Entry 7XHN (electron microscopy, 3.71 A resolution); this record covers chains H and K of the 20 polymer chains in the assembly.

[Chain H]
Name: Centromere protein H
Organism: Homo sapiens
UniProt: Q9H3R5 (CENPH_HUMAN); residue numbers follow UniProt; this construct covers 1-247
Sequence (253 residues; numbered 1 to 253; the number before each row is that of its first residue):
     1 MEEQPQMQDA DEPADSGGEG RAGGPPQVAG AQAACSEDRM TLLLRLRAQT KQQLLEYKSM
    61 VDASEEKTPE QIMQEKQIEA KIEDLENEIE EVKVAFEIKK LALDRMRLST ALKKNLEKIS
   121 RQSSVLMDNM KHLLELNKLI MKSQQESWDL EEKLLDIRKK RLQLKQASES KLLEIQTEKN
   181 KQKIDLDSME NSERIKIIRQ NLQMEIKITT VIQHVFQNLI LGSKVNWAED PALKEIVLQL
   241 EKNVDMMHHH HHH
Not modelled in the structure: 1-38, 68-75, 242-253
Construct notes: expression tag (248-253)
Swiss-Prot annotation at these positions:
  - modified residue: M1 (N-acetylmethionine), S16 (Phosphoserine), T68 (Phosphothreonine)
  - cross-link: K67 (Glycyl lysine isopeptide (Lys-Gly) (interchain with G-Cter in SUMO2))
  - natural variant: E2 (E2K: In a colorectal cancer sample)

[Chain K]
Name: Centromere protein K
Organism: Homo sapiens
UniProt: Q9BS16 (CENPK_HUMAN); residues 1-269 here = UniProt positions 1-269
Sequence (269 residues; row label = number of the first residue in the row):
     1 MNQEDLDPDS TTDVGDVTNT EEELIRECEE MWKDMEECQN KLSLIGTETL TDSNAQLSLL
    61 IMQVKCLTAE LSQWQKKTPE TIPLTEDVLI TLGKEEFQKL RQDLEMVLST KESKNEKLKE
   121 DLEREQRWLD EQQQIMESLN VLHSELKNKV ETFSESRIFN ELKTKMLNIK EYKEKLLSTL
   181 GEFLEDHFPL PDRSVKKKKK NIQESSVNLI TLHEMLEILI NRLFDVPHDP YVKISDSFWP
   241 PYVELLLRNG IALRHPEDPT RIRLEAFHQ
Not modelled in the structure: 1-19, 192-204, 224-229, 269
Swiss-Prot annotation at these positions:
  - site: E96, F97 (Breakpoint for translocation to form KMT2A/MLL1-CENPK oncogene)

[Interface between chain H and chain K]
Residue-residue contacts (139; chain H residue first):
  L44(H) - L92(K)  hydrophobic
  R47(H) - L24(K)
  R47(H) - L84(K)  hydrogen bond (side chain-backbone)
  K51(H) - M31(K)
  K51(H) - K77(K)
  K51(H) - E80(K)
  L54(H) - M31(K)
  L54(H) - M35(K)  hydrophobic
  L55(H) - E70(K)
  L55(H) - Q73(K)
  L55(H) - W74(K)  hydrophobic
  L55(H) - K77(K)
  Y57(H) - M35(K)  hydrophobic
  S59(H) - A69(K)
  S59(H) - E70(K)
  V61(H) - C38(K)
  V61(H) - L42(K)  hydrophobic
  D62(H) - A69(K)
  A63(H) - K65(K)
  A63(H) - C66(K)  hydrophobic
  A63(H) - A69(K)
  S64(H) - L42(K)
  S64(H) - I45(K)
  E66(H) - K65(K)
  D84(H) - V64(K)
  L85(H) - L60(K)  hydrophobic
  L85(H) - Q63(K)
  E88(H) - L67(K)
  E88(H) - L71(K)
  V92(H) - W74(K)
  F96(H) - W74(K)  hydrophobic
  K99(H) - W74(K)
  K99(H) - K77(K)
  K99(H) - P79(K)
  A102(H) - P79(K)  hydrophobic
  M106(H) - T81(K)
  R107(H) - T81(K)
  R107(H) - L84(K)
  T110(H) - L84(K)
  T110(H) - L89(K)
  K114(H) - V88(K)
  N115(H) - F97(K)
  K118(H) - I90(K)
  R121(H) - I90(K)
  L126(H) - K94(K)
  N129(H) - Q98(K)  hydrogen bond
  N129(H) - R101(K)  hydrogen bond (backbone-side chain)
  M130(H) - F97(K)  hydrophobic
  H132(H) - R101(K)  hydrogen bond
  L136(H) - R101(K)
  L136(H) - L104(K)  hydrophobic
  L136(H) - E105(K)
  L136(H) - L108(K)  hydrophobic
  I140(H) - L104(K)  hydrophobic
  I140(H) - V107(K)  hydrophobic
  I140(H) - L108(K)  hydrophobic
  I140(H) - K111(K)
  S143(H) - K111(K)  hydrogen bond (side chain-backbone)
  S143(H) - E112(K)
  S143(H) - N115(K)  hydrogen bond
  Q144(H) - K111(K)
  E146(H) - N115(K)
  S147(H) - K114(K)
  S147(H) - N115(K)
  L150(H) - N115(K)
  L150(H) - L118(K)  hydrophobic
  L150(H) - K119(K)
  L150(H) - L122(K)  hydrophobic
  L154(H) - L118(K)  hydrophobic
  L154(H) - D121(K)
  L154(H) - E125(K)
  I157(H) - E125(K)
  I157(H) - Q126(K)
  I157(H) - L129(K)  hydrophobic
  R158(H) - E125(K)  salt bridge
  R161(H) - E125(K)  salt bridge
  R161(H) - W128(K)
  R161(H) - L129(K)
  R161(H) - Q132(K)
  L164(H) - L129(K)  hydrophobic
  L164(H) - Q132(K)
  L164(H) - M136(K)  hydrophobic
  S168(H) - M136(K)
  S168(H) - L139(K)
  K171(H) - L139(K)
  L172(H) - L139(K)  hydrophobic
  E174(H) - H143(K)  salt bridge
  I175(H) - L139(K)  hydrophobic
  I175(H) - H143(K)
  E178(H) - H143(K)  salt bridge
  E178(H) - L146(K)
  E178(H) - K147(K)
  Q182(H) - V150(K)  hydrogen bond (side chain-backbone)
  D185(H) - F153(K)
  S188(H) - E155(K)
  R194(H) - S156(K)  hydrogen bond
  R194(H) - F159(K)
  I198(H) - F159(K)  hydrophobic
  I198(H) - L162(K)  hydrophobic
  I198(H) - K163(K)
  N201(H) - M166(K)
  L202(H) - L162(K)
  L202(H) - K165(K)
  L202(H) - M166(K)  hydrophobic
  E205(H) - K173(K)
  I206(H) - I169(K)  hydrophobic
  K207(H) - H268(K)  hydrogen bond (backbone-side chain)
  I208(H) - E217(K)
  I208(H) - N221(K)
  T209(H) - I169(K)
  T209(H) - Y172(K)
  T210(H) - F267(K)
  V211(H) - F267(K)  hydrophobic
  V211(H) - H268(K)
  I212(H) - L180(K)  hydrophobic
  I212(H) - E217(K)
  Q213(H) - L176(K)
  H214(H) - F267(K)
  V215(H) - H213(K)
  V215(H) - I251(K)  hydrophobic
  F216(H) - L176(K)
  F216(H) - T179(K)
  F216(H) - L180(K)
  N218(H) - N249(K)
  N218(H) - G250(K)
  N218(H) - I251(K)
  N218(H) - F267(K)
  L219(H) - F183(K)
  L219(H) - H213(K)
  L219(H) - L245(K)  hydrophobic
  L219(H) - I251(K)  hydrophobic
  I220(H) - F183(K)  hydrophobic
  G222(H) - N249(K)
  S223(H) - F183(K)
  K224(H) - D186(K)
  L233(H) - F183(K)  hydrophobic
  I236(H) - T179(K)
  Q239(H) - Y172(K)
  L240(H) - Y172(K)  hydrogen bond (backbone-side chain)
Other interface residues (no listed pair), chain H (98 interface residues in all): M40, T41, T50, K58, M60, K76, I78, K81, I89, A95, A111, D128, L133, L139, E151, K153, K160, A167, I195, R199, L221
Other interface residues (no listed pair), chain K (95 interface residues in all): W32, D34, Q56, L57, T78, P83, T85, T91, E95, L100, Q133, N140, E151, L177, L184, L209, L264

[In short]
98 residues of chain H and 95 residues of chain K are in contact, with 10 hydrogen bonds and 4 salt bridges.
Among the polar pairs are R158(H)-E125(K), R161(H)-E125(K) and E174(H)-H143(K).
Here chain H is Centromere protein H and chain K is Centromere protein K, both from Homo sapiens. Entry 7XHN
(Structure of human inner kinetochore CCAN-DNA complex) was determined by electron microscopy, deposited
together with 7XHO.
